PDB entry 5F0V | X-ray diffraction, 1.80 A resolution | chains A and C of the 4 polymer chains in the assembly

Chain A (and C):
Protein: Acetyl-CoA acetyltransferase
Organism: Escherichia coli K-12
Notes: EC 2.3.1.9; chain C of this document is another copy of the same molecule, construct and numbering; everything in this record applies to it too
UniProtKB: P76461 (ATOB_ECOLI); residue numbers follow UniProt; this construct covers 1-393
Chain sequence (395 residues; row label = number of the first residue in the row; numbers below 1 keep their minus sign (Ala-1 is residue -1)):
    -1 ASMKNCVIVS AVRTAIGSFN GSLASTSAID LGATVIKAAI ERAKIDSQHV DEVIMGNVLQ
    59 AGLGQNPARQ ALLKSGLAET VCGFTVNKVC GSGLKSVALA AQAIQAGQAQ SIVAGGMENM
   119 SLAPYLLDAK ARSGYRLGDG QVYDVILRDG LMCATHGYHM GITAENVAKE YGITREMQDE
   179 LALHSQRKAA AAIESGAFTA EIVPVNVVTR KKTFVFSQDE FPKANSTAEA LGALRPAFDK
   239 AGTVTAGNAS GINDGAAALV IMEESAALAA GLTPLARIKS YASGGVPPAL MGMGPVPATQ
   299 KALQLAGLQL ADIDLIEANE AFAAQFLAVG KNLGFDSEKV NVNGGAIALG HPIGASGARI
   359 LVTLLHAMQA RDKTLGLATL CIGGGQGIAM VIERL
Differences from the reference sequence: expression tag (-1 to 0)
Modified residues: Lys86 (N-dimethyl-lysine; MLY)
UniProt features mapped onto this chain:
  - active site: Cys88 (Acyl-thioester intermediate), His349 (Proton acceptor), Cys379 (Proton acceptor)

Chain A / chain C interface:
Contacting residue pairs - 17 pairs, chain A then chain C:
  Ala129(A) - Gly132(C)
  Ala129(A) - Tyr133(C)  hydrogen bond (backbone-backbone)
  Arg130(A) - Gly132(C)
  Arg130(A) - Tyr133(C)  hydrogen bond (backbone-backbone)
  Arg130(A) - Arg134(C)  hydrogen bond (side chain-backbone)
  Arg130(A) - Leu135(C)
  Ser131(A) - Ser131(C)
  Ser131(A) - Gly132(C)
  Ser131(A) - Arg134(C)  hydrogen bond (backbone-side chain)
  Gly132(A) - Ala129(C)
  Gly132(A) - Arg130(C)
  Gly132(A) - Ser131(C)
  Gly132(A) - Gly132(C)
  Tyr133(A) - Ala129(C)  hydrogen bond (backbone-backbone)
  Tyr133(A) - Arg130(C)  hydrogen bond (backbone-backbone)
  Arg134(A) - Arg130(C)  hydrogen bond (backbone-side chain)
  Leu135(A) - Arg130(C)
Also at the interface, not in a pair above, chain A (8 interface residues in all): Leu125
Also at the interface, not in a pair above, chain C (8 interface residues in all): Leu125

In short:
The chain A/chain C interface involves 8 residues from each chain, with 7 hydrogen bonds. Polar contacts
include Arg130(A)-Arg134(C), Ser131(A)-Arg134(C) and Ala129(A)-Tyr133(C). Curated annotation (UniProt) lists 3
active-site residues on chain A.
Both chains are Acetyl-CoA acetyltransferase (Escherichia coli K-12). Entry 5F0V (X-ray crystal structure of a
thiolase from Escherichia coli at 1.8 A resolution) was determined by X-ray diffraction (same publication as
5F38).
